PDB entry 8KGN | electron microscopy, 5.90 A resolution (low resolution: residue-level contacts below are approximate; hydrogen-bond / salt-bridge calls are withheld) | chains A and B of the 4 polymer chains in the assembly

Chain A (and B):
Name: DNA topoisomerase 2
Source organism: African swine fever virus
Notes: chain B of this document is another copy of the same molecule, construct and numbering; everything in this record applies to it too
UniProtKB: A0A2X0THW2 (A0A2X0THW2_ASF); residues 1-1192 here = UniProt positions 1-1192
Amino-acid sequence (1211 residues; each row starts with the number of its first residue; numbers below 1 keep their minus sign (Glu-3 is residue -3)):
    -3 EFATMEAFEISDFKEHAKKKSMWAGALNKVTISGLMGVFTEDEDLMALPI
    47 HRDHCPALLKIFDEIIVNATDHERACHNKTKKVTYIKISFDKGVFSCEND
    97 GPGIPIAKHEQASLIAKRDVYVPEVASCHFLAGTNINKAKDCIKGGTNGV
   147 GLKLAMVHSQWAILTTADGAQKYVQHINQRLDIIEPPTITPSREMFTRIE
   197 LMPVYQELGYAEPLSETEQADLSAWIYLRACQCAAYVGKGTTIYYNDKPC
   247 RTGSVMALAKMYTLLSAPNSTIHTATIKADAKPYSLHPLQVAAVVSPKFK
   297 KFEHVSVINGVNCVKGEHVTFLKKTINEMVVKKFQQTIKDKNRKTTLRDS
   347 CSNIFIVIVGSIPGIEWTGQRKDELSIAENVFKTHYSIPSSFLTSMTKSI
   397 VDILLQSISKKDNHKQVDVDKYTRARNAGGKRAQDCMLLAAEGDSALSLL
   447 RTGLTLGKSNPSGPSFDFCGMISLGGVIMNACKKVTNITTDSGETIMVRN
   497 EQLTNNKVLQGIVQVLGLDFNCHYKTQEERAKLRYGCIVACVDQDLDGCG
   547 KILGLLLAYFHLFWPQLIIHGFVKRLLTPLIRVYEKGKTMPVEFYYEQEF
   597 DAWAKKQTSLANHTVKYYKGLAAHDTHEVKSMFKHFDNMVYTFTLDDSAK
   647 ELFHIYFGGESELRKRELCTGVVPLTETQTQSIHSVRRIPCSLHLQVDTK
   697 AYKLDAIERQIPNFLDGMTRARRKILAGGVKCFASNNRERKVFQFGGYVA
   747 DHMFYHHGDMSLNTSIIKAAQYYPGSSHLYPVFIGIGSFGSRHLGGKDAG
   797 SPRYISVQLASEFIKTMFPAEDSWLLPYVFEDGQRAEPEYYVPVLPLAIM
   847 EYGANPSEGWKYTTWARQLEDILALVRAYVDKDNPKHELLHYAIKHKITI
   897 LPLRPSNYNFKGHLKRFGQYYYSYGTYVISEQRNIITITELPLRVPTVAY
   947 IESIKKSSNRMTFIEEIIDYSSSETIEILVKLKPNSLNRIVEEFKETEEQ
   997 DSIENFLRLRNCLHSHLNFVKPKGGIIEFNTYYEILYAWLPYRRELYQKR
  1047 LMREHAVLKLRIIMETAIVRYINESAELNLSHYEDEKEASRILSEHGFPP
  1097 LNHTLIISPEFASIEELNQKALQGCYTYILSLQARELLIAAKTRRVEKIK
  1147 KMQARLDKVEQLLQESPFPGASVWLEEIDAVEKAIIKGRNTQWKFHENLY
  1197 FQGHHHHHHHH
Unresolved in the structure: -3 to 2, 1193-1207 (chain B: -3 to 2, 406-415, 1193-1207)
Differences from the reference sequence: expression tag (-3 to 0, 1193-1207)

Interface between chain A and chain B:
Pairs across the interface (189; chain A residue first):
  Ala3(A) with Gly129(B); Thr130(B)
  Phe4(A) with Ile100(B); Pro101(B); His105(B); Val118(B); Ala122(B); Gly129(B); Thr130(B)
  Glu5(A) with Leu127(B); Ala128(B); Gly129(B); Ile132(B); Asn133(B)
  Ile6(A) with His105(B); Gln107(B); Ala108(B); Val121(B); His125(B); Leu127(B)
  Ser7(A) with Leu127(B); Ile132(B)
  Phe9(A) with Phe9(B)
  His12(A) with Leu127(B); Asn144(B)
  Lys15(A) with Ile132(B); Asn133(B)
  Lys16(A) with Asn131(B); Ile132(B); Thr143(B); Asn144(B)
  Ser17(A) with Glu362(B); Trp363(B)
  Met18(A) with Met18(B); Trp19(B); Asn144(B); Gly365(B); Gln366(B)
  Gly21(A) with Trp363(B)
  Ala22(A) with Glu362(B)
  Leu23(A) with Glu362(B)
  Asn24(A) with Glu362(B)
  Val26(A) with Ser372(B); Ile373(B)
  Thr27(A) with Glu313(B); Ile373(B); Ala374(B); Glu375(B)
  Asp49(A) with Ala374(B)
  His105(A) with Phe4(B); Ile6(B)
  Gln107(A) with Ile6(B)
  Val121(A) with Ile6(B)
  His125(A) with Ile6(B)
  Leu127(A) with Glu5(B); Ile6(B); Ser7(B); Asp8(B); Phe9(B); His12(B)
  Ala128(A) with Glu5(B); Ile6(B)
  Gly129(A) with Ala3(B); Phe4(B); Glu5(B)
  Thr130(A) with Ala3(B); Phe4(B)
  Asn131(A) with Lys16(B)
  Ile132(A) with Glu5(B); Ser7(B); Lys15(B); Lys16(B)
  Asn133(A) with Glu5(B); Lys15(B)
  Thr143(A) with Lys16(B)
  Asn144(A) with His12(B); Lys16(B); Met18(B)
  Glu313(A) with Thr27(B)
  Arg344(A) with Lys296(B); Arg344(B); Ser348(B)
  Asp345(A) with Arg344(B)
  Ser348(A) with Arg344(B)
  Glu362(A) with Ser17(B); Leu23(B)
  Trp363(A) with Ser17(B)
  Thr364(A) with Ser17(B); Met18(B); Arg367(B)
  Gly365(A) with Met18(B)
  Gln366(A) with Met18(B)
  Arg367(A) with Thr364(B)
  Ser372(A) with Ala22(B)
  Ile373(A) with Val26(B); Thr27(B)
  Glu375(A) with Thr27(B)
  Lys407(A) with Arg339(B)
  Asp408(A) with Ile404(B)
  His410(A) with Ile334(B); Asp336(B); Ile404(B)
  Lys411(A) with Asp336(B); Asn338(B)
  Arg422(A) with Ile964(B); Asp965(B); Tyr966(B)
  Ser441(A) with Gly796(B); Ser797(B); Tyr800(B)
  Ser444(A) with Asp794(B)
  Thr448(A) with Ser969(B)
  Thr451(A) with Ser967(B); Ser968(B); Ser969(B)
  Lys615(A) with Tyr800(B)
  Ala618(A) with Gly783(B); Ser784(B)
  Ala619(A) with Tyr800(B)
  Asp621(A) with Gly783(B)
  Arg734(A) with Asp747(B)
  Glu735(A) with Lys612(B)
  Arg736(A) with Asp747(B)
  Phe739(A) with Ala746(B); Asp755(B)
  Gln740(A) with Gly743(B); Ala746(B); Asp747(B)
  Gly743(A) with Gln740(B)
  Ala746(A) with Gln740(B)
  Asp747(A) with Arg734(B); Arg736(B); Gln740(B)
  Asp755(A) with Phe739(B)
  Ser784(A) with Ala618(B)
  Asp794(A) with Ser444(B); Arg447(B)
  Gly796(A) with Ser441(B)
  Ser797(A) with Ser441(B)
  Arg799(A) with Lys615(B); Gly754(B)
  Tyr800(A) with Ser441(B); Lys615(B); Gly616(B); Ala619(B)
  Asp965(A) with Arg422(B)
  Tyr966(A) with Arg422(B)
  Ser968(A) with Thr451(B)
  Ser969(A) with Thr451(B)
  Leu1076(A) with Ala1130(B); Leu1134(B)
  Ser1077(A) with Ala1072(B); Leu1133(B)
  His1078(A) with Ile1135(B)
  Tyr1079(A) with Leu1134(B); Ile1135(B)
  Glu1080(A) with Leu1134(B); Ile1135(B); Ala1136(B)
  Asp1081(A) with Leu1134(B)
  Glu1082(A) with Arg1131(B); Leu1134(B)
  Thr1123(A) with Arg1131(B)
  Leu1126(A) with Ala1130(B); Arg1131(B)
  Ser1127(A) with Gln1129(B); Arg1131(B)
  Leu1128(A) with Leu1128(B); Gln1129(B); Ala1130(B)
  Gln1129(A) with Ser1127(B); Leu1128(B)
  Ala1130(A) with Leu1076(B); Leu1126(B); Leu1128(B)
  Arg1131(A) with Thr1123(B); Leu1126(B); Ser1127(B)
  Leu1133(A) with Ser1077(B)
  Leu1134(A) with Leu1076(B); Tyr1079(B); Glu1080(B); Asp1081(B); Glu1082(B)
  Ile1135(A) with His1078(B); Tyr1079(B); Glu1080(B)
  Ala1136(A) with Glu1080(B)
  Lys1190(A) with Asp621(B)
Interface residues without a listed pair, chain A (120 interface residues in all): Asp8, Trp19, Ser29, Ala108, Val118, Ala122, Lys134, Lys296, Asp369, Ala374, Leu452, Gly453, Asp463, Gly616, His620, Gly754, Ile782, Gly783, Leu790, Ala795, Ile801, Ile964, Ser967, Ser1071, Ala1072
Interface residues without a listed pair, chain B (122 interface residues in all): Gly21, Asp49, Lys134, Thr342, Asp345, Asp369, Ser403, Gly453, Asp539, His620, Thr622, His753, Ile782, Ala795, Arg799, Ile801, Asn1075

Summary:
The interface between chain A and chain B involves 120 residues on one side and 122 on the other.
Chain A and chain B are both DNA topoisomerase 2 (African swine fever virus); the structure, Structure of
African swine fever virus topoisomerase II in complex with dsDNA, was determined by electron microscopy,
deposited together with 8KGM, 8KGQ and 8KGR.
